4EO6 - chain A; structure by X-ray diffraction, 1.79 A resolution.

Chain A:
Protein: RNA-directed RNA polymerase
Organism: Hepatitis C virus (isolate BK)
Notes: EC 2.7.7.48
UniProtKB: P26663 (POLG_HCVBK); residues 3-570 here correspond to UniProt positions 2422-2989 (UniProt number = residue number + 2419)
Amino-acid sequence (577 residues; each row starts with the number of its first residue; numbers below 1 keep their minus sign (Met-6 is residue -6)):
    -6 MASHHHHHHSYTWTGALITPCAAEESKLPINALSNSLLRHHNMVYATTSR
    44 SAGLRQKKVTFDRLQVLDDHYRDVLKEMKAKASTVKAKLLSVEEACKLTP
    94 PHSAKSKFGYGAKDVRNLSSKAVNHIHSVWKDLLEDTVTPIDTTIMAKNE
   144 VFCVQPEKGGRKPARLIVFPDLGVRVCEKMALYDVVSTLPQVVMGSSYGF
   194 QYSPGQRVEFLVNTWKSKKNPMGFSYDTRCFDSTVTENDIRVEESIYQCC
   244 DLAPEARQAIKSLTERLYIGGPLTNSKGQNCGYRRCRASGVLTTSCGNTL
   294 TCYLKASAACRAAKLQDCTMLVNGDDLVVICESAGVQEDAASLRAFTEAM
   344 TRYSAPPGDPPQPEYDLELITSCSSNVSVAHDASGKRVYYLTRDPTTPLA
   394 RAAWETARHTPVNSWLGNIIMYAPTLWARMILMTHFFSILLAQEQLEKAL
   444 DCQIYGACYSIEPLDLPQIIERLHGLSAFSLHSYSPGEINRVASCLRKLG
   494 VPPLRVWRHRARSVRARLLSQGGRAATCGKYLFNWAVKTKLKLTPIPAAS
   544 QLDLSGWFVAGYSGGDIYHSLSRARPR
Not modelled in the structure: -6 to 0, 149-153, 563-570
Construct notes: expression tag (-6 to 2); engineered mutation Val329 (Thr2748 in P26663), Ala338 (Val2757 in P26663), Gln544 (Arg2963 in P26663)
Swiss-Prot annotation at these positions:
  - binding site (Mg(2+)): Asp220, Asp318, Asp319
  - modified residue (Phosphoserine): Ser29, Ser42
Disulfide bonds: Cys303-Cys311
Residues lining bound ligands: 0S2 (5-(3,3-dimethylbut-1-yn-1-yl)-3-{[(trans-4-methylcyclohexyl)carbonyl](propan-2-yl)amino}thiophene-2-carboxylic acid): Leu419, Arg422, Met423, Leu474, His475, Ser476, Tyr477, Ile482, Val485, Ala486, Leu489, Leu497, Arg501, Trp528

Overview:
Chain A binds compound 0S2. From UniProt: 3 Mg2+-binding residues.
Chain A is RNA-directed RNA polymerase (Hepatitis C virus (isolate BK)); the structure, HCV NS5B polymerase
inhibitors: Tri-substituted acylhydrazines as tertiary amide bioisosteres, was determined by X-ray diffraction
together with 4EO8 from the same study.
